Entry 1GM7 (X-ray diffraction, 1.45 A resolution); this record covers chains A and B.

# Chain A
Molecule: Penicillin G acylase alpha subunit
Source organism: Escherichia coli
Notes: EC 3.5.1.11
UniProt: P06875 (PAC_ECOLI); residues 1-209 here correspond to UniProt positions 27-235 (UniProt number = residue number + 26)
Amino-acid sequence (209 residues; numbered 1 to 209; the number before each row is that of its first residue):
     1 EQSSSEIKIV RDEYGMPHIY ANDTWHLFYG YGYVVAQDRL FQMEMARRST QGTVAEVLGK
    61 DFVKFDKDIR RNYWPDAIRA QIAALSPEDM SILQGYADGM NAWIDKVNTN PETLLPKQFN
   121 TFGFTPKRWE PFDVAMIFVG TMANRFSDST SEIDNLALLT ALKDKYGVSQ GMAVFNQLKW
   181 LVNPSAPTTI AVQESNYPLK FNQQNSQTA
Disordered / not traced: 1-2
Modified residues: M16 (methionine sulfoxide; SME)
Bound ions: Ca2+: E152 (shared with D73(B), V75(B), D76(B), P205(B) of chain B)
Small-molecule neighbours: penicillin g (PNN): M142, R145, F146, S149
Swiss-Prot annotation at these positions:
  - binding site (Ca(2+)): E152
From the paper describing this entry:
  - conformationally variable residues (helix shift): M142 to F146

# Chain B
Molecule: Penicillin G acylase beta subunit
Source organism: Escherichia coli
Notes: EC 3.5.1.11
UniProt: P06875 (PAC_ECOLI); residues 1-557 here correspond to UniProt positions 290-846 (UniProt number = residue number + 289)
Amino-acid sequence (557 residues; row label = number of the first residue in the row):
     1 SNMWVIGKSK AQDAKAIMVN GPQFGWYAPA YTYGIGLHGA GYDVTGNTPF AYPGLVFGHN
    61 GVISWGSTAG FGDDVDIFAE RLSAEKPGYY LHNGKWVKML SREETITVKN GQAETFTVWR
   121 TVHGNILQTD QTTQTAYAKS RAWDGKEVAS LLAWTHQMKA KNWQEWTQQA AKQALTINWY
   181 YADVNGNIGY VHTGAYPDRQ SGHDPRLPVP GTGKWDWKGL LPFEMNPKVY NPQSGYIANW
   241 ANSPQKDYPA SDLFAFLWGG ADRVTEIDRL LEQKPRLTAD QAWDVIRQTS RQDLNLRLFL
   301 PTLQAATSGL TQSDPRRQLV ETLTRWDGIN LLNDDGKTWQ QPGSAILNVW LTSMLKRTVV
   361 AAVPMPFDKW YSASGYETTQ DGPTGSLNIS VGAKILYEAV QGDKSPIPQA VDLFAGKPQQ
   421 EVVLAALEDT WETLSKRYGN NVSNWKTPAM ALTFRANNFF GVPQAAAEET RHQAEYQNRG
   481 TENDMIVFSP TTSDRPVLAW DVVAPGQSGF IAPDGTVDKH YEDQLKMYEN FGRKSLWLTK
   541 QDVEAHKESQ EVLHVQR
Construct notes: engineered mutation A241 (Asn530 in P06875)
Bound ions: Ca2+: D73, V75, D76, P205, D252 (shared with E152(A) of chain A)
Small-molecule neighbours: penicillin g (PNN): S1, P22, Q23, F24, S67, T68, A69, F71, I177
Swiss-Prot annotation at these positions:
  - active site: S1 (Nucleophile)
  - binding site (Ca(2+)): D73, V75, D76, P205, D252

# Interface between chain A and chain B
Contacting residue pairs (349):
  S5(A) with L553(B); H554(B); V555(B), hydrogen bond (backbone-backbone); Q556(B)
  E6(A) with V552(B); L553(B); H554(B), salt bridge
  I7(A) with E551(B); V552(B); L553(B), hydrogen bond (backbone-backbone)
  K8(A) with Q550(B); E551(B)
  I9(A) with Q550(B); E551(B), hydrogen bond (backbone-backbone)
  V10(A) with V543(B), hydrophobic; K547(B); S549(B)
  R11(A) with K547(B); E548(B), hydrogen bond (backbone-backbone); S549(B), hydrogen bond (backbone-backbone)
  D12(A) with W537(B); H546(B); E548(B)
  E13(A) with H520(B), hydrogen bond (backbone-side chain); H546(B), salt bridge; E548(B)
  Y14(A) with Q507(B); H520(B); D523(B); K534(B)
  G15(A) with Q507(B); H520(B)
  M16(A) with G34(B); I35(B); G36(B); T45(B); G46(B); K534(B); L536(B)
  P17(A) with Y33(B); G34(B); I35(B); G36(B), hydrogen bond (backbone-backbone); Q507(B)
  H18(A) with G36(B); H38(B), hydrogen bond; T45(B); W537(B); V543(B)
  I19(A) with I35(B), hydrophobic; G36(B), hydrogen bond (backbone-backbone); L37(B); H38(B), hydrogen bond (backbone-backbone)
  Y20(A) with H38(B); K540(B); V543(B)
  A21(A) with H38(B), hydrogen bond (backbone-backbone); G39(B); A40(B)
  D23(A) with A40(B)
  T24(A) with A40(B)
  W25(A) with V555(B), hydrophobic; R557(B)
  H26(A) with V555(B), hydrogen bond (side chain-backbone)
  L27(A) with H38(B); G39(B); Y42(B), hydrophobic
  F28(A) with P53(B); T155(B)
  Y29(A) with V555(B)
  Y31(A) with Y33(B), hydrophobic; I35(B); L37(B), hydrophobic; T48(B); A51(B), hydrogen bond (side chain-backbone); Y52(B), hydrogen bond (side chain-backbone); P53(B)
  Y33(A) with E551(B), hydrogen bond; L553(B), hydrophobic
  V34(A) with Y33(B), hydrogen bond (backbone-side chain)
  V35(A) with Y33(B), hydrogen bond (backbone-side chain); A51(B), hydrophobic
  Q37(A) with F510(B); E551(B), hydrogen bond
  D38(A) with Y33(B), hydrogen bond; Q507(B), hydrogen bond; S508(B); G509(B), hydrogen bond (backbone-backbone); F510(B)
  R39(A) with A30(B), hydrogen bond (side chain-backbone); T32(B), hydrogen bond (side chain-backbone); Y33(B); G506(B); Q507(B), hydrogen bond (side chain-backbone); G509(B)
  F41(A) with Q464(B); A465(B)
  Q42(A) with P29(B), hydrogen bond (side chain-backbone); A30(B), hydrogen bond (side chain-backbone); Q464(B), hydrogen bond
  M43(A) with F50(B)
  M45(A) with V462(B), hydrophobic; P463(B)
  A46(A) with F50(B), hydrophobic
  S49(A) with N458(B), hydrogen bond; F460(B); V462(B)
  T50(A) with F460(B)
  V54(A) with V462(B), hydrophobic
  A55(A) with T107(B); V108(B); K109(B), hydrogen bond (backbone-backbone)
  E56(A) with T107(B), hydrogen bond (backbone-backbone); K109(B)
  V57(A) with K109(B)
  L58(A) with P463(B)
  G59(A) with V108(B); K109(B)
  K60(A) with V108(B)
  F62(A) with G461(B); P463(B)
  V63(A) with V108(B), hydrophobic; E114(B)
  F65(A) with F460(B), hydrophobic; V462(B), hydrophobic
  D66(A) with I106(B)
  K67(A) with I106(B); F116(B)
  I69(A) with F460(B), hydrophobic
  R70(A) with R102(B), hydrogen bond (backbone-side chain); E104(B), salt bridge; T105(B), hydrogen bond (side chain-backbone); I106(B); V118(B)
  R71(A) with V118(B); N125(B), hydrogen bond (backbone-side chain); I126(B)
  N72(A) with N125(B); K139(B); R141(B), hydrogen bond (backbone-side chain)
  Y73(A) with R102(B), hydrogen bond (backbone-side chain); N125(B), hydrogen bond (backbone-side chain)
  W74(A) with L100(B), hydrophobic; S101(B); R102(B); V118(B); R120(B); N125(B)
  P75(A) with R102(B)
  I78(A) with E147(B)
  Q81(A) with G145(B); K146(B); E147(B), hydrogen bond; V148(B), hydrogen bond (side chain-backbone)
  L85(A) with L152(B), hydrophobic
  D89(A) with L152(B); H156(B), salt bridge
  S91(A) with R557(B), hydrogen bond
  I92(A) with P53(B), hydrophobic; L152(B), hydrophobic
  Y96(A) with A51(B), hydrogen bond (side chain-backbone)
  P111(A) with P513(B)
  E112(A) with P513(B)
  T113(A) with P513(B)
  L114(A) with F510(B)
  L115(A) with P513(B)
  P116(A) with F510(B), hydrophobic; I511(B)
  K117(A) with I511(B), hydrogen bond (backbone-backbone); A512(B); P513(B); G515(B)
  Q118(A) with E469(B), hydrogen bond; I511(B)
  F122(A) with A465(B)
  A135(A) with L151(B), hydrophobic
  I137(A) with F50(B), hydrophobic; Y52(B)
  F138(A) with Y52(B), hydrophobic; E147(B); L151(B); W154(B), hydrophobic; L175(B), hydrophobic
  V139(A) with E147(B)
  G140(A) with F460(B)
  T141(A) with F50(B); Y52(B), hydrogen bond; F459(B)
  M142(A) with Y52(B); W154(B), hydrophobic; L175(B)
  A143(A) with W143(B); L175(B), hydrophobic
  N144(A) with R141(B); W143(B)
  R145(A) with F459(B); F460(B)
  F146(A) with Y31(B); F459(B), hydrophobic
  S147(A) with D74(B), hydrogen bond; W143(B), hydrogen bond (backbone-side chain); L175(B); T176(B), hydrogen bond (side chain-backbone)
  D148(A) with K139(B), salt bridge; R141(B), salt bridge
  S149(A) with S251(B); L253(B)
  T150(A) with V75(B); I77(B); D252(B), hydrogen bond; L253(B)
  S151(A) with D252(B), hydrogen bond (backbone-side chain); L253(B); F254(B), hydrogen bond (side chain-backbone)
  E152(A) with V75(B); D76(B); I77(B), hydrogen bond (side chain-backbone); P205(B); R206(B); L207(B); P208(B); D252(B)
  I153(A) with Q128(B); Y137(B), hydrophobic
  D154(A) with F254(B); W370(B)
  N155(A) with R206(B), hydrogen bond (side chain-backbone); L207(B); D252(B), hydrogen bond (side chain-backbone); F254(B)
  L156(A) with L207(B); P208(B)
  A157(A) with F367(B)
  L158(A) with F367(B); W370(B), hydrophobic; Y371(B)
  L159(A) with L207(B), hydrophobic
  A161(A) with P364(B); F367(B), hydrophobic
  L162(A) with P364(B)
  K165(A) with A362(B)
  Y166(A) with A362(B), hydrogen bond (side chain-backbone); V411(B)
  Q170(A) with A410(B), hydrogen bond (side chain-backbone)
  M172(A) with R206(B)
  A173(A) with A410(B), hydrophobic
  V174(A) with A410(B); V411(B), hydrophobic
  F175(A) with R206(B)
  N176(A) with R206(B), hydrogen bond
  Q177(A) with I407(B); P408(B); Q409(B); A410(B); V411(B); L413(B)
  L178(A) with L257(B); V359(B), hydrophobic; V363(B), hydrophobic; I395(B)
  K179(A) with R206(B), hydrogen bond (backbone-side chain); S251(B), hydrogen bond (side chain-backbone); D252(B); L253(B), hydrogen bond (side chain-backbone); F256(B), hydrogen bond (side chain-backbone); L257(B)
  W180(A) with R206(B); L257(B), hydrophobic; W258(B), hydrogen bond (side chain-backbone); G259(B); E398(B); I407(B), hydrophobic
  L181(A) with R206(B); P249(B), hydrophobic
  V182(A) with D247(B); Y248(B); P249(B), hydrophobic
  N183(A) with W258(B); G259(B); G260(B); E398(B); P406(B); I407(B)
  P184(A) with K246(B); P406(B), hydrophobic
  S185(A) with G260(B), hydrogen bond (side chain-backbone); E398(B); P406(B)
  A186(A) with W258(B); G259(B)
  P187(A) with N242(B), hydrogen bond (backbone-side chain); S243(B); G259(B); D262(B); V264(B), hydrophobic; T265(B)
  T188(A) with N242(B); S243(B); Q245(B); K246(B)
  T189(A) with Y190(B); I237(B); A238(B), hydrogen bond (side chain-backbone); N239(B), hydrogen bond; N242(B), hydrogen bond; S243(B), hydrogen bond (backbone-backbone); P244(B)
  I190(A) with Y190(B), hydrophobic; P227(B); K228(B); V229(B), hydrophobic; P244(B), hydrogen bond (backbone-backbone)
  Q193(A) with Q233(B), hydrogen bond
  E194(A) with V229(B); P232(B); Q233(B), hydrogen bond (side chain-backbone)
  S195(A) with Q245(B), hydrogen bond
  N196(A) with Q245(B); K246(B); D247(B), hydrogen bond
  Y197(A) with L221(B); M225(B); Q245(B), hydrogen bond (backbone-side chain); K246(B), hydrogen bond (backbone-backbone); D247(B); Y248(B), hydrophobic
  P198(A) with M225(B), hydrophobic
  L199(A) with L221(B), hydrophobic; M225(B), hydrophobic
  F201(A) with R199(B); P249(B), hydrophobic
  N202(A) with G202(B); H203(B); D204(B); P205(B)
  Q203(A) with D204(B); R206(B), hydrogen bond (backbone-side chain)
  Q204(A) with D204(B), hydrogen bond (backbone-side chain)
  N205(A) with D204(B), hydrogen bond (backbone-side chain); L207(B)
  S206(A) with G202(B)
  Q207(A) with G202(B), hydrogen bond (backbone-backbone); H203(B); D204(B); L207(B); P208(B); V209(B); P210(B); W215(B), hydrogen bond (backbone-side chain)
Other interface residues (no listed pair), chain A (143 interface residues in all): G52, I82, L93, Q94, N120, V134, V192, T208
Other interface residues (no listed pair), chain B (162 interface residues in all): F24, V56, L127, S150, I177, A250, K394, A466, E468, V503, Q524, M527

# Overview
143 residues of chain A and 162 residues of chain B are in contact; the contacts include 78 hydrogen bonds and
6 salt bridges. Among the polar pairs are E6(A)-H554(B), E13(A)-H546(B) and R70(A)-E104(B). Penicillin g is
bound between chain A and chain B. The paper reports conformational variability at M142(A).
Here chain A is Penicillin G acylase alpha subunit and chain B is Penicillin G acylase beta subunit, both from
Escherichia coli. Entry 1GM7 (Crystal structures of penicillin acylase enzyme-substrate complexes: Structural
insights into the catalytic mechanism) was determined by X-ray diffraction (same publication as 1GK9, 1GKF and
1GM8).
